PDB entry 6LKG | X-ray diffraction, 1.95 A resolution | chains B and D of the 4 polymer chains in the assembly

== Chain B (and D) ==
Protein: Sensor protein kinase HptS
From: Staphylococcus aureus (strain NCTC 8325)
Notes: EC 2.7.13.3; chain D of this document is another copy of the same molecule, construct and numbering; everything in this record applies to it too
Reference sequence: Q2G1E0 (Y185_STAA8); numbering as in UniProt (aligned over 45-215)
Sequence (172 residues; numbered 44 to 215; the number before each row is that of its first residue):
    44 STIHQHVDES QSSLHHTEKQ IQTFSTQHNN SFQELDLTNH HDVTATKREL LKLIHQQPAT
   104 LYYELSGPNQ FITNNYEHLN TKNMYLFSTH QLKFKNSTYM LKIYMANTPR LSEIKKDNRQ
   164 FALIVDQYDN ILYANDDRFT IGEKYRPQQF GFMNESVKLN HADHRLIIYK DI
Disordered / not traced: 44, 215 (chain D: 215)
Construct notes: expression tag (44); conflict Ser-68 (Ile in Q2G1E0)
From the paper describing this entry:
  - mutagenesis - Y171A, K187A: abolished growth
  - conformationally variable residues (domain motion, loop rearrangement): Asn-112, Asp-214
  - mutagenesis - N112A, Q134A, M143A: unchanged binding to ABC transporter, solute-binding protein
  - mutagenesis - N112A, Q134A, Q134A/M143A, M143A: decreased growth

== Chain B / chain D interface ==
Contacting residue pairs - 7 pairs, chain B then chain D:
  Lys-158(B) / Asp-180(D)  salt bridge
  Arg-162(B) / Arg-181(D)
  Arg-162(B) / Asp-214(D)  salt bridge
  Asp-179(B) / Arg-162(D)  salt bridge
  Asp-180(B) / Lys-158(D)  salt bridge
  Arg-181(B) / Arg-162(D)
  Gln-192(B) / Lys-159(D)
Interface residues without a listed pair, chain B (7 interface residues in all): Asn-178
Interface residues without a listed pair, chain D (7 interface residues in all): Asn-178

== In short ==
The chain B/chain D interface involves 7 residues from each chain; the contacts include 4 salt bridges. Among
the polar pairs are Lys-158(B)/Asp-180(D), Arg-162(B)/Asp-214(D) and Asp-179(B)/Arg-162(D). From the paper:
N112A, Q134A and Q134A/M143A of chain B, among others, reduce growth; conformational variability at Asn-112(B)
and Asp-214(B); 6 substitutions were tested in all.
Both chains are Sensor protein kinase HptS (Staphylococcus aureus (strain NCTC 8325)). Entry 6LKG
(two-component system protein mediate signal transduction) was determined by X-ray diffraction (same
publication as 6LKH, 6LKI, 6LKJ, 6LKK and 6LKL).
